2JIG - chain A; structure by X-ray diffraction, 1.85 A resolution.

# Chain A
Molecule: Prolyl-4 hydroxylase
Source organism: Chlamydomonas reinhardtii
Amino-acid sequence (224 residues; numbered 30 to 253; the number before each row is that of its first residue):
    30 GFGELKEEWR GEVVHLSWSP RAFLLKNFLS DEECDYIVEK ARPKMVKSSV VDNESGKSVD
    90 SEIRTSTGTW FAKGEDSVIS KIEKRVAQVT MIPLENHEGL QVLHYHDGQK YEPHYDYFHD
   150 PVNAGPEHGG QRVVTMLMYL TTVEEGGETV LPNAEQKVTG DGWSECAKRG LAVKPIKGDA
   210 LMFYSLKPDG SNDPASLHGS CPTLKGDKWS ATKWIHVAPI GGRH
Disordered / not traced: 30-35, 252-253
Cystine bridges: Cys195-Cys230

# Summary
Chain A is Prolyl-4 hydroxylase (Chlamydomonas reinhardtii); the structure, Crystal structure of Chlamydomonas
reinhardtii prolyl-4 hydroxylase type I complexed with zinc and pyridine-2,4-dicarboxylate, was determined by
X-ray diffraction (same publication as 2JIJ and 2V4A).
